PDB entry 5MSG | X-ray diffraction, 3.80 A resolution | chains A and V of the 6 polymer chains in the assembly

[Chain A]
Name: Polymerase acidic protein
From: Influenza B virus
Reference sequence: Q5V8Z9 (Q5V8Z9_9INFB); residue numbers follow UniProt; this construct covers 1-726
Sequence (751 residues; numbered -13 to 737; the number before each row is that of its first residue; numbers below 1 keep their minus sign (Gly-13 is residue -13)):
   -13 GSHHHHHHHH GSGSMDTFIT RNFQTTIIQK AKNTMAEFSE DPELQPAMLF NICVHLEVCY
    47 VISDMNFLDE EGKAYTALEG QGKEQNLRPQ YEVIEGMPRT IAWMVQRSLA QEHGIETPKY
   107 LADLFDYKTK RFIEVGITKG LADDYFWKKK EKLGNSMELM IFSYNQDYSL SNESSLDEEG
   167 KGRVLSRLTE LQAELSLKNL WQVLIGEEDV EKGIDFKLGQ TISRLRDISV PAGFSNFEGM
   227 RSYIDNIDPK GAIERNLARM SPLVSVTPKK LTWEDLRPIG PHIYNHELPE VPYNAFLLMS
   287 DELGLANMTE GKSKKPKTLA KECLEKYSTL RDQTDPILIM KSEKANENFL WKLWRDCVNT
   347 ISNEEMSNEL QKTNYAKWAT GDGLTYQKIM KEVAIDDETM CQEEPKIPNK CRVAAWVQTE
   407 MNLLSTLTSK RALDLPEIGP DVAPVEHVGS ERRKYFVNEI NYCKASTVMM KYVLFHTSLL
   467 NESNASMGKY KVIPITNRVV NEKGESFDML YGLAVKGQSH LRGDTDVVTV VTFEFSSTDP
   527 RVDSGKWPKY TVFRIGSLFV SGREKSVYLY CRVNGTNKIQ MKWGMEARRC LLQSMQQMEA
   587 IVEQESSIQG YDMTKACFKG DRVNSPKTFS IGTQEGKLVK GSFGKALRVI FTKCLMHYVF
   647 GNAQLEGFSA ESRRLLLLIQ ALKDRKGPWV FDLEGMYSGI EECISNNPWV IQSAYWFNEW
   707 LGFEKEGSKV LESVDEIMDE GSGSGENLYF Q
Not modelled in the structure: -13 to -1, 64-70, 724-737
Differences from the reference sequence: expression tag (-13 to 0, 727-737)

[Chain V]
Molecule: 14-nt RNA strand
Sequence (14 nucleotides; row label = number of the first residue in the row):
     1 AGUAGUAACA AGAG

[Chain A / chain V interface]
Residue-residue contacts - 42 pairs, chain A then chain V:
  Lys330(A) - A1(V)  salt bridge to the phosphate
  Lys330(A) - G2(V)  phosphate contact
  Trp364(A) - A1(V)  base contact
  Ala365(A) - A1(V)  base contact
  Thr366(A) - A1(V)  base contact
  Thr366(A) - A10(V)  sugar contact
  Gly367(A) - A1(V)  base contact
  Gly367(A) - A10(V)  hydrogen bond to the sugar
  Gly367(A) - A11(V)  phosphate contact
  Asp368(A) - A11(V)  phosphate contact
  Gly369(A) - A11(V)  hydrogen bond to the phosphate
  Leu370(A) - A1(V)  base contact
  Leu370(A) - A10(V)  base contact
  Leu370(A) - A11(V)  hydrogen bond to the phosphate
  Thr371(A) - A10(V)  hydrogen bond to the phosphate
  Thr371(A) - A11(V)  hydrogen bond to the phosphate
  Thr371(A) - G12(V)  phosphate contact
  Tyr372(A) - A10(V)  base contact
  Lys374(A) - G12(V)  hydrogen bond to the phosphate
  Lys374(A) - A13(V)  phosphate contact
  Pro391(A) - U6(V)  sugar contact
  Lys392(A) - A4(V)  base contact
  Lys392(A) - G5(V)  base contact
  Ile393(A) - G5(V)  base contact
  Ile393(A) - U6(V)  base contact
  Pro394(A) - G5(V)  base contact
  His506(A) - A11(V)  stacking on the base
  Arg508(A) - A11(V)  base contact
  Asp512(A) - C9(V)  sugar contact
  Val513(A) - U3(V)  sugar contact
  Val513(A) - C9(V)  hydrogen bond to the sugar
  Thr515(A) - A1(V)  hydrogen bond to the base
  Thr515(A) - G2(V)  base contact
  Arg558(A) - U3(V)  salt bridge to the phosphate
  Val559(A) - A1(V)  base contact
  Val559(A) - G2(V)  hydrogen bond to the sugar
  Asn560(A) - G2(V)  hydrogen bond to the sugar
  Asn560(A) - U3(V)  sugar contact
  Gly561(A) - G2(V)  sugar contact
  Gly561(A) - U3(V)  phosphate contact
  Gln566(A) - A4(V)  hydrogen bond to the phosphate
  Asn692(A) - G5(V)  hydrogen bond to the base
Also at the interface, not in a pair above, chain A (30 interface residues in all): Gln373, Gln388, Lys535, Thr562
Also at the interface, not in a pair above, chain V (12 interface residues in all): A7

[Overview]
The interface between chain A and chain V involves 30 residues on one side and 12 on the other; the contacts
include 12 hydrogen bonds, 2 salt bridges and 1 aromatic stacking contact. Polar contacts include
Thr515(A)-A1(V), Asn692(A)-G5(V) and Gly367(A)-A10(V).
Here chain A is Polymerase acidic protein (Influenza B virus) and chain V is a 14-nt RNA strand. Entry 5MSG
(Influenza B polymerase bound to vRNA promoter and capped RNA primer) was determined by X-ray diffraction.
